8W20 - chains A and J of the 11 polymer chains in the assembly; structure by electron microscopy, 4.30 A resolution (low resolution: residue-level contacts below are approximate; hydrogen-bond / salt-bridge calls are withheld).

== Chain A ==
Molecule: Intein C-terminal splicing domain-containing protein
Source organism: Streptomyces coelicolor A3(2)
UniProtKB: Q9ACV2 (Q9ACV2_STRCO); residues 33-1368 here correspond to UniProt positions 1-1336 (UniProt number = residue number - 32)
Amino-acid sequence (1368 residues; numbered 1 to 1368; the number before each row is that of its first residue):
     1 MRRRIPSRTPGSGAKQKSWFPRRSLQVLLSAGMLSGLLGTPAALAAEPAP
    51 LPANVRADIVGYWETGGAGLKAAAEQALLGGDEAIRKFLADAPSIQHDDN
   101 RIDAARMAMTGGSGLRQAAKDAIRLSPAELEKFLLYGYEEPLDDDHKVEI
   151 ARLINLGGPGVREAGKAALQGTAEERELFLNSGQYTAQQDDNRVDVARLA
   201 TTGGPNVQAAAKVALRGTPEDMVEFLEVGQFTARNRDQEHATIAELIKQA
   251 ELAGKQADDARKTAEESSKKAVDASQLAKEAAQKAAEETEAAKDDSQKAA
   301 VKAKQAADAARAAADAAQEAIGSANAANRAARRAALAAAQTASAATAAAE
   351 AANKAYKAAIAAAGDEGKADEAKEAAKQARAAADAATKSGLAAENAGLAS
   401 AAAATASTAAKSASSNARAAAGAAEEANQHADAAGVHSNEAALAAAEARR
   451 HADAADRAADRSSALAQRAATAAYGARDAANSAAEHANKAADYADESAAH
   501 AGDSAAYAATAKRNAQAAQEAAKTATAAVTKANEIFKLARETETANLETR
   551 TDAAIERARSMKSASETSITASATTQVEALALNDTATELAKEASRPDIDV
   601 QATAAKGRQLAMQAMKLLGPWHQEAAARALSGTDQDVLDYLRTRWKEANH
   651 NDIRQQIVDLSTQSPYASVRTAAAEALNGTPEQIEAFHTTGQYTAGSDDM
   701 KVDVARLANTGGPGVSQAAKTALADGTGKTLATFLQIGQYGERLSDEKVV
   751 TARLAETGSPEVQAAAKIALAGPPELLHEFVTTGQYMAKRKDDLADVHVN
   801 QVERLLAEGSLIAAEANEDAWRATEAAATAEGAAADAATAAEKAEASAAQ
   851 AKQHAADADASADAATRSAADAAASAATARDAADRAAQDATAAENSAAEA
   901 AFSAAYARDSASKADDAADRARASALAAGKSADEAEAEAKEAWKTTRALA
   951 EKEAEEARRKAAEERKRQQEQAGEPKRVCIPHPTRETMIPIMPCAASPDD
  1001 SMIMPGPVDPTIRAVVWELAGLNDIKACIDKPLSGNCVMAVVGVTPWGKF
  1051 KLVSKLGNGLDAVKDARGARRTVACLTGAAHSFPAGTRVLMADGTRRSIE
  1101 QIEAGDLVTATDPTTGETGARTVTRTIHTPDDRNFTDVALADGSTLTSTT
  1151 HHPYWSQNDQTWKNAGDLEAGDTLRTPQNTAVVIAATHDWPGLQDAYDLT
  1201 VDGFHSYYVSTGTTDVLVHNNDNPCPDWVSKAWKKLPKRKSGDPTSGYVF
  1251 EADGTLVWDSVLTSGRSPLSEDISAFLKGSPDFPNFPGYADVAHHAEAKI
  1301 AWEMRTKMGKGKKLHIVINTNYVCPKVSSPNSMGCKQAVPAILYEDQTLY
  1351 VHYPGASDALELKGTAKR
Not modelled in the structure: 1-49, 336-443, 890-1368
Differences from the reference sequence: initiating methionine (1); expression tag (2-32)

== Chain J ==
Molecule: Secreted protein
Source organism: Streptomyces coelicolor A3(2)
UniProtKB: Q9ACV3 (Q9ACV3_STRCO); residue numbers follow UniProt; this construct covers 1-166
Amino-acid sequence (166 residues; row label = number of the first residue in the row):
     1 MANTSRTRQALMAIAVSVLAAGVTTLGVAHADNGDAVAAAAEMPQAVEDF
    51 SYPGAAKIQAETGAILKRGNGHMLMTSCDGSEDIQVMSRTGQKDFCFNVM
   101 AKPAYLTLEVPQAYGIWTSADPVKTTIKDTDGTATVINAPANDFTGYGEA
   151 GSTGEPTTLIELRVAG
Not modelled in the structure: 1-43, 166
Disulfides: Cys78-Cys96

== Chain A / chain J interface ==
Contacting residue pairs (13; chain A residue first):
  Gly69(A) - Arg89(J)
  Arg101(A) - Tyr114(J)
  Ala105(A) - Ala150(J)
  Arg106(A) - Glu149(J)
  Arg106(A) - Ala150(J)
  Met109(A) - Phe144(J)
  Met109(A) - Thr145(J)
  Met109(A) - Gly146(J)
  Met109(A) - Ala150(J)
  Lys120(A) - Trp117(J)
  Ile123(A) - Trp117(J)
  Ile123(A) - Phe144(J)
  Arg124(A) - Trp117(J)
Interface residues without a listed pair, chain A (11 interface residues in all): Asp98, Ile102, Ala108
Interface residues without a listed pair, chain J (9 interface residues in all): Met87

== Overview ==
11 residues of chain A and 9 residues of chain J are in contact.
Chain A is Intein C-terminal splicing domain-containing protein and chain J is Secreted protein, both from
Streptomyces coelicolor A3(2); the structure, Umb1 umbrella toxin particle, was determined by electron
microscopy, deposited together with 8W22.
